7AB0 - chain A; structure by X-ray diffraction, 1.74 A resolution.

Chain A:
Name: Tyrosine-protein kinase Mer
From: Homo sapiens
Notes: EC 2.7.10.1; fragment: MERTK kinase domain
Reference sequence: Q12866 (MERTK_HUMAN); residues 571-864 here = UniProt positions 571-864
Sequence (298 residues; numbered 567 to 864; the number before each row is that of its first residue):
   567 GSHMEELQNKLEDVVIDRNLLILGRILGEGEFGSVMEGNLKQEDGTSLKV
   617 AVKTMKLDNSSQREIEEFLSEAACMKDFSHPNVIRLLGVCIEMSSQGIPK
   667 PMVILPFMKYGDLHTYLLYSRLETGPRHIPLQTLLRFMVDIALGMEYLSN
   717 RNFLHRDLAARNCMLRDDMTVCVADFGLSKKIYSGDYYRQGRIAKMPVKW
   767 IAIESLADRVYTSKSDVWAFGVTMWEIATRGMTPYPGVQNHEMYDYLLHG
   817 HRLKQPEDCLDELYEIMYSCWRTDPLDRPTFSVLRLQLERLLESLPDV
Disordered / not traced: 622-626, 743-762, 863-864
Construct notes: expression tag (567-570); engineered mutation R591 (Lys in Q12866), R693 (Lys in Q12866), R702 (Lys in Q12866), R856 (Lys in Q12866)
Curated features (UniProtKB/Swiss-Prot):
  - active site: D723 (Proton acceptor)
  - binding site (ATP): L593 to V601, K615
  - modified residue (Phosphotyrosine): Y749, Y753, Y754
  - natural variant: S661 (S661C: In RP38), A708 (A708S: In a head &)
From the paper describing this entry:
  - post-translational modification sites: Y753, Y754 (citing earlier work)

Overview:
UniProt lists active-site residue D723 and 10 ATP-binding residues. The paper reports modification sites Y753
and Y754.
Chain A is Tyrosine-protein kinase Mer (Homo sapiens); the structure, Apo crystal structure of the MerTK
kinase domain, was determined by X-ray diffraction (same publication as 7AAZ, 7AAX, 7AAY, 7AB1 and 7AB2).
